PDB entry 8Y42 | X-ray diffraction, 2.35 A resolution | chains A and B

Chain A (and B):
Protein: 3C-like proteinase nsp5
Source organism: Severe acute respiratory syndrome coronavirus 2
Notes: EC 3.4.22.69; chain B of this document is another copy of the same molecule, construct and numbering; everything in this record applies to it too
UniProtKB: P0DTC1 (R1A_SARS2); residues 1-306 here correspond to UniProt positions 3264-3569 (UniProt number = residue number + 3263)
Sequence (306 residues; each row starts with the number of its first residue):
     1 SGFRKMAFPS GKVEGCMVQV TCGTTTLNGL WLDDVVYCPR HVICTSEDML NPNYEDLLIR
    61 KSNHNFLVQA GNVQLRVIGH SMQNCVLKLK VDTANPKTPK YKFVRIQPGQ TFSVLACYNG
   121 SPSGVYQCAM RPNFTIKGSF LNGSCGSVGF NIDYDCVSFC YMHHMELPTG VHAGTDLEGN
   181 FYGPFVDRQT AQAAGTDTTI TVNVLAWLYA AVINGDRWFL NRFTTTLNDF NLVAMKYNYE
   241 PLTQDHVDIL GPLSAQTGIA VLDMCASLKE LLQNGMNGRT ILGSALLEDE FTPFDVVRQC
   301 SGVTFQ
Unresolved in the structure: 303-306 (chain B: 302-306)
Ligand contacts: A1D51 (N-[(1S,2R)-2-[[4-cyclopropyl-2-(methylcarbamoyl)-6-nitro-phenyl]amino]cyclohexyl]-2-oxidanylidene-1H-quinoline-4-carboxamide): His41, Met49, Phe140, Leu141, Asn142, Gly143, Ser144, Cys145, His163, His164, Met165, Glu166, Leu167, Pro168, His172, Asp187, Arg188, Gln189, Thr190, Gln192

How chain A and chain B interact:
Contacting residue pairs (73):
  Ser1(A) - Gly138(B)
  Ser1(A) - Ser139(B)
  Ser1(A) - Phe140(B)  hydrogen bond (backbone-backbone)
  Ser1(A) - Glu166(B)  hydrogen bond (backbone-side chain)
  Ser1(A) - Gly170(B)
  Ser1(A) - His172(B)
  Gly2(A) - Gly138(B)
  Gly2(A) - Ser139(B)
  Phe3(A) - Gly138(B)
  Arg4(A) - Tyr126(B)
  Arg4(A) - Gln127(B)  hydrogen bond (side chain-backbone)
  Arg4(A) - Lys137(B)  hydrogen bond (side chain-backbone)
  Arg4(A) - Ser139(B)
  Arg4(A) - Glu290(B)  salt bridge
  Lys5(A) - Arg4(B)
  Lys5(A) - Tyr126(B)
  Met6(A) - Gly124(B)
  Met6(A) - Val125(B)
  Met6(A) - Tyr126(B)  hydrophobic
  Met6(A) - Ser139(B)
  Ala7(A) - Gly124(B)
  Ala7(A) - Val125(B)  hydrogen bond (backbone-backbone)
  Phe8(A) - Val125(B)
  Pro9(A) - Ser10(B)
  Pro9(A) - Glu14(B)
  Pro9(A) - Pro122(B)  hydrophobic
  Ser10(A) - Pro9(B)
  Ser10(A) - Ser10(B)  hydrogen bond (side chain-backbone)
  Ser10(A) - Glu14(B)  hydrogen bond (backbone-side chain)
  Gly11(A) - Gly11(B)
  Gly11(A) - Glu14(B)  hydrogen bond (backbone-side chain)
  Glu14(A) - Pro9(B)
  Glu14(A) - Ser10(B)
  Glu14(A) - Gly11(B)  hydrogen bond (side chain-backbone)
  Pro122(A) - Pro9(B)  hydrophobic
  Ser123(A) - Pro9(B)
  Gly124(A) - Met6(B)
  Gly124(A) - Ala7(B)
  Gly124(A) - Pro9(B)
  Val125(A) - Met6(B)
  Val125(A) - Ala7(B)  hydrogen bond (backbone-backbone)
  Val125(A) - Phe8(B)
  Val125(A) - Val125(B)  hydrophobic
  Tyr126(A) - Arg4(B)
  Tyr126(A) - Lys5(B)
  Tyr126(A) - Met6(B)  hydrophobic
  Gln127(A) - Arg4(B)  hydrogen bond (backbone-side chain)
  Cys128(A) - Arg4(B)
  Lys137(A) - Arg4(B)  hydrogen bond (backbone-side chain)
  Gly138(A) - Ser1(B)
  Gly138(A) - Gly2(B)
  Ser139(A) - Ser1(B)
  Ser139(A) - Gly2(B)  hydrogen bond (side chain-backbone)
  Ser139(A) - Met6(B)
  Ser139(A) - Gln299(B)  hydrogen bond
  Phe140(A) - Ser1(B)  hydrogen bond (backbone-backbone)
  Leu141(A) - Gln299(B)
  Leu141(A) - Cys300(B)
  Leu141(A) - Ser301(B)
  Glu166(A) - Ser1(B)  hydrogen bond (side chain-backbone)
  His172(A) - Ser1(B)  hydrogen bond (side chain-backbone)
  Gly283(A) - Leu286(B)
  Ser284(A) - Leu286(B)
  Ala285(A) - Ala285(B)  hydrophobic
  Ala285(A) - Leu286(B)
  Leu286(A) - Gly283(B)
  Leu286(A) - Ala285(B)  hydrophobic
  Glu290(A) - Arg4(B)  salt bridge
  Gln299(A) - Ser139(B)  hydrogen bond
  Gln299(A) - Leu141(B)
  Cys300(A) - Leu141(B)
  Ser301(A) - Leu141(B)
  Gly302(A) - Leu141(B)
Also at the interface, not in a pair above, chain A (39 interface residues in all): Lys12, Leu115, Gly170, Thr280
Also at the interface, not in a pair above, chain B (39 interface residues in all): Phe3, Lys12, Leu115, Tyr118, Ser123, Cys128, Thr280, Ser284

Overview:
The chain A/chain B interface involves 39 residues from each chain, with 18 hydrogen bonds and 2 salt bridges.
Polar pairs include Arg4(A)-Glu290(B), Ser1(A)-Glu166(B) and Arg4(A)-Gln127(B). Bound to chain A: compound
A1D51.
Chain A and chain B are both 3C-like proteinase nsp5 (Severe acute respiratory syndrome coronavirus 2); the
structure, Crystal structure of SARS-CoV-2 3CL protease (3CLpro) in complex with compound 51, was determined
by X-ray diffraction together with 8Y44, 8GTV and 8GTW from the same study.
